Entry 8RYO (X-ray diffraction, 2.05 A resolution); this record covers chains A and E of the 5 polymer chains in the assembly.

[Chain A]
Protein: HLA class I histocompatibility antigen, A alpha chain
From: Homo sapiens
Reference sequence: P04439 (HLAA_HUMAN); residues 1-275 here correspond to UniProt positions 25-299 (UniProt number = residue number + 24)
Sequence (276 residues; each row starts with the number of its first residue):
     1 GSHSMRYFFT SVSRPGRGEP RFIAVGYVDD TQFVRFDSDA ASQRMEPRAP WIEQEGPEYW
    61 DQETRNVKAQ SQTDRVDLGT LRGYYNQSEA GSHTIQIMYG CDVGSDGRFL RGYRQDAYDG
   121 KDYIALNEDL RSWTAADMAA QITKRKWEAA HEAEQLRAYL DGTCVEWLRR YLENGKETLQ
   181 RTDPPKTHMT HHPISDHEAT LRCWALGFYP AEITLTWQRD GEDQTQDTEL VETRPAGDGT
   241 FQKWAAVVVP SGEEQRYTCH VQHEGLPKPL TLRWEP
Not modelled in the structure: 276
Construct notes: expression tag (276)
UniProt features mapped onto this chain:
  - region: Glu275 (Connecting peptide)
  - binding site (a peptide antigen): Tyr7, Thr73, Tyr84, Asp116, Thr143, Lys146, Tyr159, Tyr171
  - modified residue: Tyr59 (Sulfotyrosine)
  - glycosylation: Asn86 (N-linked (GlcNAc...) asparagine)
Disulfide bonds: Cys101-Cys164, Cys203-Cys259
Small-molecule neighbours: TOE (2-[2-(2-methoxy-ethoxy)-ethoxy]-ethoxyl): Gln115, Lys121, Asp122

[Chain E]
Protein: TCR beta
From: Homo sapiens
Sequence (245 residues; each row starts with the number of its first residue):
     1 MNAGVTQTPK FRILKIGQSM TLQCTQDMNH NYMYWYRQDP GMGLKLIYYS VGAGITDKGE
    61 VPNGYNVSRS TTEDFPLRLE SAAPSQTSVY FCASSETRGA PYGYTFGSGT RLTVVEDLNK
   121 VFPPEVAVFE PSEAEISHTQ KATLVCLATG FYPDHVELSW WVNGKEVHSG VCTDPQPLKE
   181 QPALNDSRYA LSSRLRVSAT FWQDPRNHFR CQVQFYGLSE NDEWTQDRAK PVTQIVSAEA
   241 WGRAD
Not modelled in the structure: 1-2
Disulfide bonds: Cys24-Cys92, Cys146-Cys211

[How chain A and chain E interact]
Pairs across the interface - 14 pairs, chain A then chain E:
  Glu19(A) with Gly54(E); Ile55(E)
  Ala69(A) with Arg98(E)
  Gln72(A) with Tyr49(E), hydrogen bond; Val51(E); Asp57(E), hydrogen bond; Arg98(E), hydrogen bond
  Arg75(A) with Gly52(E); Ala53(E), hydrogen bond (side chain-backbone); Gly54(E); Ile55(E)
  Val76(A) with Asn31(E); Tyr32(E); Val51(E)

[Summary]
5 residues of chain A and 10 residues of chain E are in contact; the contacts include 4 hydrogen bonds. Among
the polar pairs are Gln72(A)-Tyr49(E), Gln72(A)-Asp57(E) and Gln72(A)-Arg98(E). Ligands of chain A: compound
TOE. UniProt lists 8 peptide antigen-binding residues on chain A.
Here chain A is HLA class I histocompatibility antigen, A alpha chain and chain E is TCR beta, both from Homo
sapiens. Entry 8RYO (Structure of S2-198 TCR in complex with HLA-A*03:01 bound to ELFSYLIEK peptide) was
determined by X-ray diffraction, deposited together with 8RYM, 8RYN, 8RYP and 8RYQ.
